5WDO - chain A; structure by X-ray diffraction, 1.65 A resolution.

Chain A:
Protein: GTPase HRas
Organism: Homo sapiens
Notes: EC 3.6.5.2
Reference sequence: P01112 (RASH_HUMAN); residue numbers follow UniProt; this construct covers 1-166
Amino-acid sequence (170 residues; each row starts with the number of its first residue; numbers below 1 keep their minus sign (Phe-3 is residue -3)):
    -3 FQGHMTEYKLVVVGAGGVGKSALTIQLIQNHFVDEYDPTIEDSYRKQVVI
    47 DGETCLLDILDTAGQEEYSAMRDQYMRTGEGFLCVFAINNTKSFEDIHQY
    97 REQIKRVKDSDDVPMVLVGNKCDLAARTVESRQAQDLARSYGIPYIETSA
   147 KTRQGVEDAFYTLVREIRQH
Disordered / not traced: -3 to 0
Sequence notes: expression tag (-3 to 0)
Swiss-Prot annotation at these positions:
  - region: His166 (Hypervariable region)
  - motif: Tyr32 to Tyr40 (Effector region)
  - binding site (GTP): Gly13 to Ala18, Val29 to Thr35, Ala59, Gly60, Asn116 to Asp119, Ser145 to Lys147
  - modified residue: Met1 (N-acetylmethionine), Thr2 (N-acetylthreonine), Cys118 (S-nitrosocysteine)
  - glycosylation: Thr35 (Microbial infection: O-linked (Glc) threonine)
  - natural variant: Gly12 (G12A: In CSTLO; G12C: In CSTLO; G12D: In CSTLO; G12E: In CSTLO; G12S: In CSTLO and CMEMS; G12V: In CSTLO, bladder carcinoma and CMEMS), Gly13 (G13C: In CSTLO; G13D: In CSTLO; G13R: In SFM), Gln22 (Q22K: In CMEMS), Glu37 (E37EE: In CSTLO), Thr58 (T58I: In CSTLO), Gln61 (Q61K: In NMTC2; Q61L: In melanoma), Glu63 (E63K: In CMEMS), Ser89 (S89C: Found in a patient with severe fetal hydrops and pleural effusion; uncertain significance), Lys117 (K117R: In CSTLO), Ala146 (A146T: In CSTLO; A146V: In CSTLO)
  - mutagenesis: Ser17 (S17N: Dominant negative. Prevents PLCE1 EGF-induced recruitment to plasma membrane. No effect on subcellular location of isoform 2), Asn26 (N26G: Loss of interaction with PLCE1; when associated with V-12), Val29 (V29A: No effect on interaction with PLCE1; when associated with V-12), Tyr32 (Y32F: Loss of interaction and recruitment to plasma membrane of PLCE1; when associated with V-12), Pro34 (P34G: No effect on interaction with PLCE1; when associated with V-12), Thr35 (T35S: Loss of interaction with PLCE1; when associated with V-12), Glu37 (E37G: No effect on interaction with PLCE1; when associated with V-12), Asp38 (D38N: No effect on interaction with PLCE1; when associated with V-12), Ser39 (S39C: No effect on interaction with PLCE1; when associated with V-12), Ala59 (A59T: Loss of GTPase activity and creation of an autophosphorylation site), Gln61 (Q61I: Moderately increased transformation of cultured cell lines; Q61R: Promotes interaction with SHOC2 and PP1C; Q61V: Strongly increased transformation of cultured cell lines), Ala83 (A83T: GTP-binding activity reduced by factor of 30), 4 further mutagenesis entries in UniProt
Metal / ion sites: Mg2+: Ser17, Thr35 (together with GMP-PNP); Ca2+: Phe28, Asp30, Glu31, Asp33; Na+ near Gln99 (its only coordinating residue here)
Ligand contacts: GMP-PNP (GNP; phosphoaminophosphonic acid-guanylate ester): Ala11, Gly12, Gly13, Val14, Gly15, Lys16, Ser17, Ala18, Phe28, Val29, Asp30, Glu31, Tyr32, Asp33, Pro34, Thr35, Thr58, Ala59, Gly60, Gln61, Asn116, Lys117, Asp119, Leu120, Ser145, Ala146, Lys147
What the authors report for this chain:
  - binding site for GMP-PNP: Leu120
  - mutagenesis - Q61L, E63P, Q99A: decreased catalytic activity (hydrolysis)
  - binding site for GMP-PNP: Lys16, Thr35, Lys117, Asp119, Lys147 (citing earlier work)
  - Mg2+ coordination: Thr35 (citing earlier work)
  - catalytic residues: Gln61 (citing earlier work)

Overview:
Ligands of chain A: GMP-PNP. Ser17 and Thr35 coordinate Mg2+. Phe28, Asp30, Glu31 and Asp33 coordinate Ca2+.
From UniProt: 22 GTP-binding residues and 17 mutagenesis sites. From the paper: the catalytic residue Gln61;
Q61L, E63P and Q99A reduce catalytic activity (hydrolysis).
Chain A is GTPase HRas (Homo sapiens); the structure, H-Ras bound to GMP-PNP at 277K, was determined by X-ray
diffraction (same publication as 5WDP, 5WDQ, 5WDR and 5WDS).
